PDB entry 3FZR | X-ray diffraction, 2.70 A resolution | chain A

# Chain A
Protein: Protein tyrosine kinase 2 beta
Source organism: Homo sapiens
Notes: EC 2.7.10.2; fragment: Protein kinase domain
UniProt: Q14289 (FAK2_HUMAN); residues 416-692 here = UniProt positions 416-692
Sequence (277 residues; each row starts with the number of its first residue):
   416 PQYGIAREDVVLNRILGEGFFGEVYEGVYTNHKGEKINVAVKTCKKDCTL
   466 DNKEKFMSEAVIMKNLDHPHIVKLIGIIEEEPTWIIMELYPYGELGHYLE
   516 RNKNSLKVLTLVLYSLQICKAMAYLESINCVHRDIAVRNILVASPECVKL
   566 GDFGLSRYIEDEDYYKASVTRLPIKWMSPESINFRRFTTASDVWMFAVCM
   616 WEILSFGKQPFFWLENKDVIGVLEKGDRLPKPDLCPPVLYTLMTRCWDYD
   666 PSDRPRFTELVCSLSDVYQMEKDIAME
Disordered / not traced: 416-418, 573-584, 692
Small-molecule neighbours: PF-431396 (3JZ; N-methyl-N-{2-[({2-[(2-oxo-2,3-dihydro-1H-indol-5-yl)amino]-5-(trifluoromethyl)pyrimidin-4-yl}amino)methyl]phenyl}methanesulfonamide): Leu431, Gly432, Glu433, Gly434, Val439, Ala455, Val487, Met502, Glu503, Leu504, Tyr505, Pro506, Gly508, Glu509, Arg553, Leu556, Gly566, Asp567
Reported in the primary citation:
  - binding site for PF-431396: Leu431, Gly432, Val439, Ala455, Val487, Met502, Tyr505, Glu509, Asp567

# In short
Chain A binds PF-431396. The paper reports a binding site for PF-431396 at Leu431, Gly432 and Val439 among
others.
Chain A is Protein tyrosine kinase 2 beta (Homo sapiens); the structure, Crystal structure of PYK2 complexed
with PF-431396, was determined by X-ray diffraction, deposited together with 3FZO, 3FZP, 3FZS and 3FZT.
